3UTB - chains B and I of the 10 polymer chains in the assembly; structure by X-ray diffraction, 2.20 A resolution.

== Chain B ==
Molecule: Histone H4
Source organism: Xenopus laevis
UniProt: P62799 (H4_XENLA); residues 1-102 here correspond to UniProt positions 2-103 (UniProt number = residue number + 1)
Chain sequence (102 residues; each row starts with the number of its first residue):
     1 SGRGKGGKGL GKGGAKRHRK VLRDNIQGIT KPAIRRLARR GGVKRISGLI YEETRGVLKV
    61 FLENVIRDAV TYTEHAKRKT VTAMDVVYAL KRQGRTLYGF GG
Disordered / not traced: 1-19
Swiss-Prot annotation at these positions:
  - DNA-binding region: Lys16 to Lys20
  - modified residue: Ser1 (N-acetylserine), Arg3 (Asymmetric dimethylarginine), Lys5 (N6-(2-hydroxyisobutyryl)lysine), Lys8 (N6-(2-hydroxyisobutyryl)lysine), Lys12 (N6-(2-hydroxyisobutyryl)lysine), Lys16 (N6-(2-hydroxyisobutyryl)lysine), Lys20 (N6,N6,N6-trimethyllysine), Lys31 (N6-(2-hydroxyisobutyryl)lysine), Lys44 (N6-(2-hydroxyisobutyryl)lysine), Ser47 (Phosphoserine), Tyr51 (Phosphotyrosine), Lys59 (N6-(2-hydroxyisobutyryl)lysine), Lys77 (N6-(2-hydroxyisobutyryl)lysine), Lys79 (N6-(2-hydroxyisobutyryl)lysine), Tyr88 (Phosphotyrosine), Lys91 (N6-(2-hydroxyisobutyryl)lysine)
  - cross-link (Glycyl lysine isopeptide (Lys-Gly)): Lys31 (interchain with G-Cter in UFM1), Lys91 (interchain with G-Cter in ubiquitin)

== Chain I ==
Molecule: 146-nt DNA strand
Sequence (146 nucleotides; row label = number of the first residue in the row; numbers below 1 keep their minus sign (DA-72 is residue -72)):
   -72 ATCTCCAAAT ATCCCTTGCG GATCGTAGAA AAAGTGTGTC AAACTGCGCT ATCAAAGGGA
   -12 AACTTCAACT GAATTCAGTT GAAGTTTCCC TTTGATAGCG CAGTTTGACA CACTTTTTCT
    48 ACGATCCGCA AGGGATATTT GGAGAT
Metal / ion sites: Mn2+ site 1 near DG-53 (its only coordinating residue here); Mn2+ site 2 near DG-45 (its only coordinating residue here); Mn2+ site 3 near DG-14 (its only coordinating residue here); Mn2+ site 4 near DG27 (its only coordinating residue here)

== Interface between chain B and chain I ==
Residue-residue contacts (7; chain B residue first):
  Thr30(B) - DA-13(I)  phosphate contact
  Thr30(B) - DA-12(I)  phosphate contact
  Pro32(B) - DA-13(I)  phosphate contact
  Pro32(B) - DA-12(I)  phosphate contact
  Arg36(B) - DA-13(I)  salt bridge to the phosphate
  Arg45(B) - DC-4(I)  sugar contact
  Arg45(B) - DT-3(I)  sugar contact
Interface residues without a listed pair, chain B (6 interface residues in all): Lys31, Thr80
Interface residues without a listed pair, chain I (5 interface residues in all): DC-24

== In short ==
6 residues of chain B face 5 of chain I across their interface; the contacts include 1 salt bridge. The
salt-bridged pair is Arg36(B)-DA-13(I). Curated annotation (UniProt) lists a DNA-binding region on chain B.
Here chain B is Histone H4 (Xenopus laevis) and chain I is a 146-nt DNA strand. Entry 3UTB (Crystal Structure
of Nucleosome Core Particle Assembled with the 146b Alpha-Satellite Sequence (NCP146b)) was determined by
X-ray diffraction (same publication as 3UT9 and 3UTA).
